4P0O - chain A; structure by X-ray diffraction, 1.80 A resolution.

# Chain A
Protein: Serine protease inhibitor 4, isoform B
Source organism: Drosophila melanogaster
Reference sequence: Q7K8Y5 (Q7K8Y5_DROME); residues 1-392 here correspond to UniProt positions 33-424 (UniProt number = residue number + 32)
Chain sequence (393 residues; numbered 0 to 392; the number before each row is that of its first residue; numbering starts at 0):
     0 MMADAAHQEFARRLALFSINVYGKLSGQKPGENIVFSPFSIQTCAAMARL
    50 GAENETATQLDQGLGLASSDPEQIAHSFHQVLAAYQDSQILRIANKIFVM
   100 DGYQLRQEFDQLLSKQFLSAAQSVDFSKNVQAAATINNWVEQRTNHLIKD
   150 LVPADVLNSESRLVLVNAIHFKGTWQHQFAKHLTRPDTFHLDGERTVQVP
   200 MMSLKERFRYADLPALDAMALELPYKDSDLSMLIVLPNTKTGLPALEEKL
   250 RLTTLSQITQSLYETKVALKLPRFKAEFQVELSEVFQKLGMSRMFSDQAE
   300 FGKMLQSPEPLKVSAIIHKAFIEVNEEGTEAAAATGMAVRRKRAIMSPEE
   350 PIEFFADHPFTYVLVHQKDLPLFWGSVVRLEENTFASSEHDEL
Disordered / not traced: 0-3, 342-348, 382-392
Sequence notes: initiating methionine (0)
From the paper describing this entry:
  - contacts within the chain: Ser-39/Thr-334 (hydrogen bond), Asn-166/Thr-334 (hydrogen bond), His-317/Thr-334 (hydrogen bond)
  - conformationally variable residues (order/disorder transition): Arg-342 to Glu-348

# Summary
From the paper: conformational variability at Arg-342; contacts within the chain involving Ser-39, Thr-334 and
Asn-166 among others.
Chain A is Serine protease inhibitor 4, isoform B (Drosophila melanogaster); the structure, Cleaved Serpin
42Da, was determined by X-ray diffraction (same publication as 4P0F).
